PDB entry 8ES7 | electron microscopy, 3.04 A resolution | chains D and A of the 8 polymer chains in the assembly

[Chain D]
Protein: T-cell surface glycoprotein CD3 delta chain
From: Homo sapiens
UniProt: P04234 (CD3D_HUMAN); residue numbers follow UniProt; this construct covers 1-171
Sequence (174 residues; each row starts with the number of its first residue):
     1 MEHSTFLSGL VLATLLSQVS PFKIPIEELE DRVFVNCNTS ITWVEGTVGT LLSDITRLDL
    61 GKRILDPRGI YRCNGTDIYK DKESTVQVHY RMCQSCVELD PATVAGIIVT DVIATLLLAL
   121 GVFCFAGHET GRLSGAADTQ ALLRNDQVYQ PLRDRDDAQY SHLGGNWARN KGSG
Not modelled in the structure: 1-21, 129-174
Disulfides: Cys37-Cys73, Cys93-Cys96
Covalently attached groups: N-acetylglucosamine (NAG) linked to Asn38, Asn74
Construct notes: expression tag (172-174)
UniProt features mapped onto this chain:
  - modified residue (Phosphotyrosine): Tyr149, Tyr160
  - glycosylation (N-linked (GlcNAc...) asparagine): Asn38, Asn74
What the authors report for this chain:
  - post-translational modification sites: Asn38, Asn74, Cys124

[Chain A]
Protein: PN45545 TCR alpha chain
From: Homo sapiens
Sequence (278 residues; row label = number of the first residue in the row; numbers below 1 keep their minus sign (Met-19 is residue -19)):
   -19 MSLSSLLKVV TASLWLGPGI AQKITQTQPG MFVQEKEAVT LDCTYDTSDP SYGLFWYKQP
    41 SSGEMIFLIY QGSYDQQNAT EGRYSLNFQK ARKSANLVIS ASQLGDSAMY FCAMRGGGSG
   101 GSYIPTFGRG TSLIVHPNIQ NPDPAVYQLR DSKSSDKSVC LFTDFDSQTN VSQSKDSDVY
   161 ITDKTVLDMR SMDFKSNSAV AWSNKSDFAC ANAFNNSIIP EDTFFPSPES SCDVKLVEKS
   221 FETDTNLNFQ NLSVIGFRIL LLKVAGFNLL MTLRLWSS
Not modelled in the structure: -19 to 1, 258
Disulfides: Cys23-Cys92, Cys140-Cys190
Covalently attached groups: N-acetylglucosamine (NAG) linked to Asn58, Asn150, Asn184, Asn195
What the authors report for this chain:
  - post-translational modification sites: Asn58, Asn150, Asn184, Asn195

[How chain D and chain A interact]
Pairs across the interface (28; chain D residue first):
  Glu27(D) with Arg170(A), salt bridge
  Leu29(D) with Arg170(A); Ser171(A)
  Glu30(D) with Ser171(A), hydrogen bond
  Phe34(D) with Ser171(A)
  Asn36(D) with Arg170(A)
  Leu52(D) with Ser171(A); Asp173(A)
  Ser53(D) with Asp173(A)
  Arg57(D) with Arg170(A), hydrogen bond (side chain-backbone)
  Ile64(D) with Glu222(A)
  Gln94(D) with Glu222(A); Thr223(A), hydrogen bond (side chain-backbone); Asn228(A), hydrogen bond (backbone-side chain)
  Cys96(D) with Thr225(A); Asn228(A), hydrogen bond (backbone-side chain)
  Glu98(D) with Thr225(A); Phe229(A)
  Asp111(D) with Lys243(A), salt bridge
  Ala114(D) with Leu240(A), hydrophobic
  Leu117(D) with Phe247(A)
  Leu118(D) with Lys243(A); Phe247(A)
  Gly121(D) with Phe247(A)
  Val122(D) with Leu250(A), hydrophobic
  Cys124(D) with Arg254(A)
  Phe125(D) with Leu250(A), hydrophobic
  His128(D) with Arg254(A), hydrogen bond
Other interface residues (no listed pair), chain D (28 interface residues in all): Asp54, Lys62, Ser95, Val97, Leu99, Thr110, Thr115
Other interface residues (no listed pair), chain A (18 interface residues in all): Met172, Asn226, Gly246, Met251, Leu253

[Overview]
28 residues of chain D face 18 of chain A across their interface, with 6 hydrogen bonds and 2 salt bridges.
Polar pairs include Glu27(D)-Arg170(A), Asp111(D)-Lys243(A) and Glu30(D)-Ser171(A). N-acetylglucosamine is
covalently linked to Asn38(D) and Asn74(D). N-acetylglucosamine is covalently linked to Asn58(A), Asn150(A),
Asn184(A) and Asn195(A). The paper reports modification sites Asn38(D), Asn74(D) and Asn58(A) among others.
Here chain D is T-cell surface glycoprotein CD3 delta chain and chain A is PN45545 TCR alpha chain, both from
Homo sapiens. Entry 8ES7 (CryoEM structure of PN45545 TCR-CD3 complex) was determined by electron microscopy,
deposited together with 8ES8, 8ES9, 8ESA and 8ESB.
